PDB entry 6ESH | electron microscopy, 5.10 A resolution (low resolution: residue-level contacts below are approximate; hydrogen-bond / salt-bridge calls are withheld) | chains B and I of the 10 polymer chains in the assembly

== Chain B ==
Molecule: Histone H4
Organism: Xenopus laevis
UniProtKB: P62799 (H4_XENLA); residues 1-102 here correspond to UniProt positions 2-103 (UniProt number = residue number + 1)
Sequence (102 residues; each row starts with the number of its first residue):
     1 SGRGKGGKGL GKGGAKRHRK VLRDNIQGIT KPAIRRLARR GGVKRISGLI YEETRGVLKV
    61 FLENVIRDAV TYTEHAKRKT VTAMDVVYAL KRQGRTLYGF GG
Unresolved in the structure: 1-20, 102
Curated features (UniProtKB/Swiss-Prot):
  - DNA-binding region: Lys16 to Lys20
  - modified residue: Ser1 (N-acetylserine), Arg3 (Asymmetric dimethylarginine), Lys5 (N6-(2-hydroxyisobutyryl)lysine), Lys8 (N6-(2-hydroxyisobutyryl)lysine), Lys12 (N6-(2-hydroxyisobutyryl)lysine), Lys16 (N6-(2-hydroxyisobutyryl)lysine), Lys20 (N6,N6,N6-trimethyllysine), Lys31 (N6-(2-hydroxyisobutyryl)lysine), Lys44 (N6-(2-hydroxyisobutyryl)lysine), Ser47 (Phosphoserine), Tyr51 (Phosphotyrosine), Lys59 (N6-(2-hydroxyisobutyryl)lysine), Lys77 (N6-(2-hydroxyisobutyryl)lysine), Lys79 (N6-(2-hydroxyisobutyryl)lysine), Tyr88 (Phosphotyrosine), Lys91 (N6-(2-hydroxyisobutyryl)lysine)
  - cross-link (Glycyl lysine isopeptide (Lys-Gly)): Lys31 (interchain with G-Cter in UFM1), Lys91 (interchain with G-Cter in ubiquitin)

== Chain I ==
Molecule: 147-nt DNA strand
Organism: synthetic construct
Sequence (147 nucleotides; numbered -73 to 73; the number before each row is that of its first residue; numbers below 1 keep their minus sign (DA-73 is residue -73)):
   -73 ACAGGATGTA TATATCTGAC ACGTGCCTGG AGACTAGGGA GTAATCCCCT TGGCGGTTAA
   -13 AACGCGGGGG ACAGCGCGTA CGTGCGTTTA AGCGGTGCTA GAGCTGTCTA CGACCAATTG
    47 AGCGGCCTCG GCACCGGGAT TCTCCAG
Unresolved in the structure: -73 to -64

== How chain B and chain I interact ==
Residue-residue contacts - 7 pairs, chain B then chain I:
  Thr30(B) - DA-13(I)
  Thr30(B) - DA-12(I)
  Pro32(B) - DA-13(I)
  Pro32(B) - DA-12(I)
  Arg36(B) - DA-13(I)
  Arg45(B) - DG-4(I)
  Arg45(B) - DA-3(I)
Also at the interface, not in a pair above, chain B (5 interface residues in all): Lys31

== In short ==
Chain B and chain I form an interface of 5 and 4 residues respectively. From UniProt: a DNA-binding region on
chain B.
Chain B is Histone H4 (Xenopus laevis) and chain I is a 147-nt DNA strand (synthetic construct); the
structure, Nucleosome breathing : Class 3, was determined by electron microscopy together with 6ESF, 6ESG and
6ESI from the same study.
